PDB entry 1NS3 | X-ray diffraction, 2.80 A resolution | chains A and B of the 4 polymer chains in the assembly

[Chain A (and B)]
Protein: NS3 protease
From: Hepatitis C virus
Notes: chain B of this document is another copy of the same molecule, construct and numbering; everything in this record applies to it too
Reference sequence: P26663 (POLG_HCVBK); aligned to UniProt positions 1027-1205 over residues 2-180 (the alignment contains insertions or deletions, so no single offset holds)
Chain sequence (186 residues; numbered 1 to 186; the number before each row is that of its first residue):
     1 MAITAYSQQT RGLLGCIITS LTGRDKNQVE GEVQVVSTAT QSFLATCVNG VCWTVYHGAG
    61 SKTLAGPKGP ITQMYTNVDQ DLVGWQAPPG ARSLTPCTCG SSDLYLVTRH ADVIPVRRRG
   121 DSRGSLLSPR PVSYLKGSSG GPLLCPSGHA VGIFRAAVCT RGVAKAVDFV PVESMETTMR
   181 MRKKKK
Not modelled in the structure: 1-2, 181-186
Construct notes: conflict Gly66 (Ala1092 in P26663), Gln86 (Pro1112 in P26663), Ala87 (Lys1113 in P26663), Ser147 (Phe1173 in P26663)
Metal / ion sites: Zn2+: Cys97, Thr98, Cys99, Cys145

[How chain A and chain B interact]
Contacting residue pairs (29):
  Gln9(A) - Lys62(B)
  Gly12(A) - Ala39(B)
  Leu13(A) - Leu13(B)  hydrophobic
  Leu13(A) - Ala39(B)
  Leu14(A) - Ile17(B)  hydrophobic
  Ser37(A) - Thr40(B)
  Ser42(A) - Thr40(B)
  Arg109(A) - Gln41(B)
  His110(A) - Tyr56(B)  hydrogen bond (side chain-backbone)
  His110(A) - His57(B)  hydrogen bond (side chain-backbone)
  His110(A) - Gly60(B)
  Asp112(A) - Tyr56(B)  hydrogen bond
  Arg130(A) - Val78(B)
  Arg130(A) - Asp79(B)  salt bridge
  Pro131(A) - Asp79(B)
  Pro131(A) - Arg155(B)
  Ser133(A) - His57(B)  hydrogen bond (backbone-side chain)
  Ser133(A) - Asp81(B)  hydrogen bond
  Ser133(A) - Arg155(B)
  Ser133(A) - Ala156(B)
  Tyr134(A) - Tyr56(B)  hydrophobic
  Tyr134(A) - His57(B)
  Tyr134(A) - Val78(B)
  Tyr134(A) - Asp81(B)
  Lys136(A) - Ala156(B)
  Arg161(A) - Arg123(B)  hydrogen bond (backbone-side chain)
  Arg161(A) - Lys165(B)
  Gly162(A) - Arg123(B)
  Gly162(A) - Val158(B)
Also at the interface, not in a pair above, chain A (18 interface residues in all): Ile17, Ser128
Also at the interface, not in a pair above, chain B (19 interface residues in all): Gln80, Asp168

[Summary]
18 residues of chain A and 19 residues of chain B are in contact; the contacts include 6 hydrogen bonds and 1
salt bridge. Polar contacts include Arg130(A)-Asp79(B), His110(A)-Tyr56(B) and His110(A)-His57(B). Cys97(A),
Thr98(A), Cys99(A) and Cys145(A) coordinate Zn2+.
Both chains are NS3 protease (Hepatitis C virus). Entry 1NS3 (Structure of hcv protease (bk strain)) was
determined by X-ray diffraction (same publication as 1JXP).
